Entry 3DTQ (X-ray diffraction, 2.50 A resolution); this record covers chain A.

Chain A:
Name: Neutrophil gelatinase-associated lipocalin
Organism: Homo sapiens
UniProtKB: P80188 (NGAL_HUMAN); residues 1-178 here correspond to UniProt positions 21-198 (UniProt number = residue number + 20)
Amino-acid sequence (186 residues; each row starts with the number of its first residue):
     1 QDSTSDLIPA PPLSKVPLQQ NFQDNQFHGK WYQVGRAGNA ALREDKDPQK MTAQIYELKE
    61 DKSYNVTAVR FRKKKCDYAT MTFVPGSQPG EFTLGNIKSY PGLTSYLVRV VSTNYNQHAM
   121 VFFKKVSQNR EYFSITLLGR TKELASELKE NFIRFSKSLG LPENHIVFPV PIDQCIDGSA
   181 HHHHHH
Disordered / not traced: 1-2, 43-47, 179-186
Disulfides: Cys76-Cys175
Sequence notes: engineered mutation His28 (Gln48 in P80188), Gln33 (Val53 in P80188), Arg36 (Leu56 in P80188), Ala41 (Ile61 in P80188), Thr52 (Tyr72 in P80188), Gln54 (Thr74 in P80188), Ala68 (Ser88 in P80188), Arg70 (Leu90 in P80188), Ala79 (Trp99 in P80188), Thr80 (Ile100 in P80188), Met81 (Arg101 in P80188), Ser87 (Cys107 in P80188), Ser134 (Lys154 in P80188), Leu138 (Tyr158 in P80188), Ala145 (Thr165 in P80188); expression tag (179-186)
UniProt features mapped onto this chain:
  - binding site (enterobactin): Tyr106
  - binding site (a carboxymycobactin): Lys125
  - modified residue: Gln1 (Pyrrolidone carboxylic acid)
  - glycosylation: Asn65 (N-linked (GlcNAc...) asparagine)

In short:
Curated annotation (UniProt) lists enterobactin-binding residue Tyr106 and carboxymycobactin-binding residue
Lys125.
Chain A is Neutrophil gelatinase-associated lipocalin (Homo sapiens); the structure, Engineered human
lipocalin 2 with specificity for Y-DTPA, apo-form, was determined by X-ray diffraction (same publication as
3DSZ).
